PDB entry 4QT0 | X-ray diffraction, 3.20 A resolution | chains A and B of the 4 polymer chains in the assembly

Chain A (and B):
Molecule: L-lactate dehydrogenase A chain
Source organism: Homo sapiens
Notes: EC 1.1.1.27; chain B of this document is another copy of the same molecule, construct and numbering; everything in this record applies to it too
UniProtKB: P00338 (LDHA_HUMAN); residues 2-332 here = UniProt positions 2-332
Chain sequence (337 residues; each row starts with the number of its first residue):
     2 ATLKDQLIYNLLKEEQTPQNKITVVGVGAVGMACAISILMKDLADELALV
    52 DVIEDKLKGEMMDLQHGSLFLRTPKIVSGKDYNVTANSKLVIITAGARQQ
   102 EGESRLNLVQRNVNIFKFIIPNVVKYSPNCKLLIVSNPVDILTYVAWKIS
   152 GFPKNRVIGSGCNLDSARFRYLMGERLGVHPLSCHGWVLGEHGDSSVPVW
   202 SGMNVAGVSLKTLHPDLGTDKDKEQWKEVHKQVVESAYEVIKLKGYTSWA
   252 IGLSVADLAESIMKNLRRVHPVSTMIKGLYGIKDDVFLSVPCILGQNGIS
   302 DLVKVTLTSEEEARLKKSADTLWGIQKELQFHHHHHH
Unresolved in the structure: 334-338 (chain B: 333-338)
Construct notes: expression tag (333-338)
UniProt features mapped onto this chain:
  - active site: His-193 (Proton acceptor)
  - binding site (NAD(+)): Arg-99, Asn-138
  - binding site (substrate): Arg-106, Asn-138, Arg-169, Thr-248
  - modified residue: Ala-2 (N-acetylalanine), Lys-5 (N6-acetyllysine), Tyr-10 (Phosphotyrosine), Lys-14 (N6-acetyllysine), Thr-18 (Phosphothreonine), Lys-57 (N6-acetyllysine), Lys-81 (N6-acetyllysine), Lys-118 (N6-acetyllysine), Lys-126 (N6-acetyllysine), Lys-224 (N6-acetyllysine), Lys-232 (N6-acetyllysine), Tyr-239 (Phosphotyrosine), Lys-243 (N6-acetyllysine), Thr-309 (Phosphothreonine), Ser-310 (Phosphoserine), Lys-318 (N6-acetyllysine), Thr-322 (Phosphothreonine)
  - cross-link: Lys-57 (Glycyl lysine isopeptide (Lys-Gly) (interchain with G-Cter in SUMO2))
  - mutagenesis: Asp-56 (D56A: Abolishes interaction with MP31), Arg-99 (R99A: Abolishes interaction with MP31), Arg-106 (R106A/K/Q: Increases binding to FLCN)
Ligand contacts: 38Q (3-{[3-carbamoyl-7-(2,4-dimethoxypyrimidin-5-yl)quinolin-4-yl]amino}benzoic acid): Gly-27, Asp-52, Val-53, Ala-96, Gly-97, Ala-98, Arg-99, Arg-112, Asn-115, Ile-116, Phe-119, Ile-120
What the authors report for this chain:
  - binding site for 38Q: Asp-52, Val-53, Arg-99, Glu-102, Arg-112, Ile-116, Phe-119
  - conformationally variable residues (side-chain flip): Arg-99, Glu-102
  - contacts within the chain: Glu-104/Arg-112 (salt bridge)
  - catalytic residues: His-193 (citing earlier work)

How chain A and chain B interact:
Contacting residue pairs - 102 pairs, chain A then chain B:
  Thr-3(A) / Glu-225(B)
  Leu-4(A) / Leu-211(B)  hydrophobic
  Leu-4(A) / Glu-225(B)  hydrogen bond (backbone-side chain)
  Leu-4(A) / Trp-227(B)
  Lys-5(A) / Arg-177(B)
  Lys-5(A) / Leu-178(B)
  Gln-7(A) / Leu-214(B)
  Leu-8(A) / Val-209(B)  hydrophobic
  Leu-8(A) / Leu-214(B)  hydrophobic
  Ile-9(A) / Leu-178(B)
  Ile-9(A) / Val-180(B)  hydrophobic
  Met-33(A) / Trp-250(B)
  Ile-37(A) / Trp-250(B)  hydrophobic
  Ser-38(A) / Met-41(B)
  Met-41(A) / Met-41(B)  hydrophobic
  Met-41(A) / Leu-254(B)  hydrophobic
  Lys-42(A) / Met-41(B)
  Asp-56(A) / Leu-244(B)
  Lys-57(A) / Leu-244(B)  hydrogen bond (backbone-backbone)
  Lys-57(A) / Tyr-247(B)
  Gly-60(A) / Val-241(B)
  Gly-60(A) / Leu-244(B)
  Glu-61(A) / Lys-245(B)  salt bridge
  Glu-61(A) / Trp-250(B)  hydrogen bond
  Met-63(A) / Val-241(B)  hydrophobic
  Met-63(A) / Leu-244(B)  hydrophobic
  Asp-64(A) / Arg-169(B)  salt bridge
  Asp-64(A) / Lys-245(B)  salt bridge
  Asp-64(A) / Thr-248(B)
  Asp-64(A) / Ser-249(B)  hydrogen bond (side chain-backbone)
  Asp-64(A) / Trp-250(B)  hydrogen bond (side chain-backbone)
  Asp-64(A) / Ala-251(B)  hydrogen bond (side chain-backbone)
  Leu-65(A) / Trp-250(B)  hydrophobic
  Gln-66(A) / Tyr-172(B)  hydrogen bond
  His-67(A) / Ala-168(B)
  His-67(A) / Arg-169(B)  hydrogen bond
  His-67(A) / Tyr-172(B)
  His-67(A) / Ser-237(B)
  His-67(A) / Ala-251(B)
  Gly-68(A) / Ala-251(B)
  Gly-68(A) / Leu-254(B)
  Ser-69(A) / Tyr-172(B)
  Ser-69(A) / His-181(B)
  Leu-70(A) / Ala-168(B)  hydrophobic
  Leu-70(A) / Arg-171(B)
  Leu-70(A) / Pro-182(B)
  Leu-70(A) / Leu-183(B)
  Phe-71(A) / Ala-168(B)  hydrophobic
  Phe-71(A) / Leu-254(B)  hydrophobic
  Phe-71(A) / Ser-255(B)
  Phe-71(A) / Asp-258(B)
  Leu-72(A) / His-181(B)
  Ala-168(A) / His-67(B)
  Ala-168(A) / Leu-70(B)  hydrophobic
  Ala-168(A) / Phe-71(B)  hydrophobic
  Arg-169(A) / His-67(B)  hydrogen bond
  Arg-171(A) / Leu-70(B)
  Tyr-172(A) / Gln-66(B)  hydrogen bond
  Tyr-172(A) / Ser-69(B)
  Arg-177(A) / Lys-5(B)
  Leu-178(A) / Lys-5(B)
  Leu-178(A) / Ile-9(B)
  His-181(A) / Ser-69(B)
  His-181(A) / Leu-72(B)
  Pro-182(A) / Leu-70(B)
  Leu-183(A) / Leu-70(B)  hydrophobic
  Val-209(A) / Leu-8(B)  hydrophobic
  Leu-211(A) / Leu-4(B)  hydrophobic
  Leu-214(A) / Leu-4(B)  hydrophobic
  Leu-214(A) / Gln-7(B)  hydrogen bond (backbone-side chain)
  His-215(A) / Leu-4(B)
  Glu-225(A) / Thr-3(B)
  Glu-225(A) / Leu-4(B)  hydrogen bond (side chain-backbone)
  Trp-227(A) / Leu-4(B)  hydrophobic
  Ser-237(A) / His-67(B)
  Val-241(A) / Gly-60(B)
  Leu-244(A) / Asp-56(B)
  Leu-244(A) / Lys-57(B)  hydrogen bond (backbone-backbone)
  Leu-244(A) / Lys-59(B)
  Leu-244(A) / Gly-60(B)
  Leu-244(A) / Met-63(B)  hydrophobic
  Lys-245(A) / Gly-60(B)
  Lys-245(A) / Glu-61(B)  salt bridge
  Lys-245(A) / Asp-64(B)  salt bridge
  Tyr-247(A) / Glu-61(B)
  Thr-248(A) / Asp-64(B)
  Ser-249(A) / Asp-64(B)  hydrogen bond (backbone-side chain)
  Trp-250(A) / Met-33(B)
  Trp-250(A) / Ile-37(B)  hydrophobic
  Trp-250(A) / Glu-61(B)  hydrogen bond
  Trp-250(A) / Asp-64(B)  hydrogen bond (backbone-side chain)
  Trp-250(A) / Leu-65(B)  hydrophobic
  Trp-250(A) / Trp-250(B)  hydrophobic
  Ala-251(A) / Asp-64(B)  hydrogen bond (backbone-side chain)
  Ala-251(A) / His-67(B)
  Ala-251(A) / Gly-68(B)
  Leu-254(A) / Met-41(B)  hydrophobic
  Leu-254(A) / Gly-68(B)
  Leu-254(A) / Phe-71(B)  hydrophobic
  Leu-254(A) / Leu-72(B)  hydrophobic
  Ser-255(A) / Phe-71(B)
  Asp-258(A) / Phe-71(B)
Also at the interface, not in a pair above, chain A (56 interface residues in all): Lys-59, Val-180, Val-206, Glu-240
Also at the interface, not in a pair above, chain B (60 interface residues in all): Ala-2, Ser-38, Lys-42, Arg-73, Pro-75, Val-206, His-215, Leu-218, Lys-243

Summary:
56 residues of chain A and 60 residues of chain B are in contact, with 17 hydrogen bonds and 5 salt bridges.
Among the polar pairs are Glu-61(A)/Lys-245(B), Asp-64(A)/Arg-169(B) and Asp-64(A)/Lys-245(B). Chain A binds
compound 38Q. From the paper: the catalytic residue His-193(A); a binding site for 38Q at Asp-52(A), Val-53(A)
and Arg-99(A) among others.
Both chains are L-lactate dehydrogenase A chain (Homo sapiens). Entry 4QT0 (Crystal structure of human muscle
L-lactate dehydrogenase in complex with inhibitor 1,
3-{[3-CARBAMOYL-7-(2,4-DIMETHOXYPYRIMIDIN-5-YL)QUINOLIN-4-YL]AMINO}BENZOIC ACID) was determined by X-ray
diffraction (same publication as 4OJN, 4OKN and 4QSM).
